Entry 8WLD (electron microscopy, 3.48 A resolution); this record covers chains P and M of the 15 polymer chains in the assembly.

== Chain P ==
Molecule: SIR2-like domain-containing protein
Organism: Paenibacillus sp. 453mf
Reference sequence: A0A1I6T0R8 (A0A1I6T0R8_9BACL); residues 1-381 here = UniProt positions 1-381
Sequence (381 residues; row label = number of the first residue in the row):
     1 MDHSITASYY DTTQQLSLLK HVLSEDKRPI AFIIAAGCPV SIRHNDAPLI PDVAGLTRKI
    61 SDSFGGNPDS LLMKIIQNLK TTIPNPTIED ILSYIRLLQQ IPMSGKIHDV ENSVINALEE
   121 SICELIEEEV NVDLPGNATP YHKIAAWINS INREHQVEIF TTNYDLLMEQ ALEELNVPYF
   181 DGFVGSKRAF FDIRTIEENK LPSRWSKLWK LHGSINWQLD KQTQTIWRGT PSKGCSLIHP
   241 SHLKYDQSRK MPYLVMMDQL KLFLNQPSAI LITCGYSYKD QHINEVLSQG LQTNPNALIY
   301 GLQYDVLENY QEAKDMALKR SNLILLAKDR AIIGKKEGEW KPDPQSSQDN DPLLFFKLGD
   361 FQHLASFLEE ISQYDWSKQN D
Not modelled in the structure: 1-7, 65-69, 246-250, 342-353, 374-381

== Chain M ==
Molecule: Helicase HerA central domain-containing protein
Organism: Paenibacillus sp. 453mf
Reference sequence: A0A1I6T0T5 (A0A1I6T0T5_9BACL); residues 7-696 here correspond to UniProt positions 1-690 (UniProt number = residue number - 6)
Sequence (696 residues; row label = number of the first residue in the row):
     1 MIGVNRMTEA STYIGTVQDV NGANIRVVLD INTISSLKFV DGQGYRIGQI GSFVRIPIGY
    61 INLFGIVSQV GAGAVPDKLL EVEPYGHRWI SVQLVGEEGI KKEFERGVSQ YPTIGDKVHI
   121 VTEPDLKKIY GTQNKKYISL GNIASVDSIP ALVNIDTLVT RHSAVLGSTG SGKSTTVTSI
   181 LQRISDMSQF PSARIIVFDI HGEYAAAFKG KAKVYKVTPS NNELKLSIPY WALTCDEFLS
   241 VAFGGLEGSG RNALIDKIYE LKLQTLKRQE YEGINEDSLT VDTPIPFSIH KLWFDLYRAE
   301 ISTHYVQGSH SEENEALLLG EDGNPVQKGD SLKVVPPIYM PHTQAQGATK IYLSNRGKNI
   361 RKPLEGLASL LKDPRYEFLF NADDWSVNLD GKTNKDLDAL LETWVGSEES ISIFDLSGMP
   421 SSILDTLIGI LIRILYDSLF WSRNQPEGGR ERPLLVVLEE AHTYLGKDSR GIAIDGVRKI
   481 VKEGRKYGIG MMLVSQRPSE IDSTILSQCG TLFALRMNNS SDRNHVLGAV SDSFEGLMGM
   541 LPTLRTGEAI IIGESVRLPM RTIISPPPFG RRPDSLDPDV TAKWSNNRVQ GDYKEVLTLW
   601 RQKKVRSQRI VENIKRLPVV NEGEMTDMVR EMVTSSNILS IGYEADSMTL EIEFNHGLVY
   661 QYYDVPETLH TELLAAESHG KFFNSQIKNN YRFSRI
Not modelled in the structure: 1-8, 620-635
Construct notes: initiating methionine (1); expression tag (2-6)

== How chain P and chain M interact ==
Residue-residue contacts (11):
  L18(P) - F39(M)  hydrophobic
  H21(P) - R46(M)  hydrogen bond
  V22(P) - F39(M)  hydrophobic
  D26(P) - I34(M)
  K27(P) - I34(M)
  R28(P) - S35(M)
  L298(P) - F39(M)  hydrophobic
  Y300(P) - F39(M)
  S321(P) - D41(M)  hydrogen bond
  I333(P) - G42(M)
  G334(P) - D41(M)
Also at the interface, not in a pair above, chain P (12 interface residues in all): P295
Also at the interface, not in a pair above, chain M (10 interface residues in all): E9, L37, Q43, G44

== Overview ==
12 residues of chain P and 10 residues of chain M are in contact; the contacts include 2 hydrogen bonds. Polar
pairs include H21(P)-R46(M) and S321(P)-D41(M).
Chain P is SIR2-like domain-containing protein and chain M is Helicase HerA central domain-containing protein,
both from Paenibacillus sp. 453mf; the structure, Cryo-EM structure of SIR2/HerA antiphage complex, was
determined by electron microscopy.
